PDB entry 7THV | electron microscopy, 4.00 A resolution | chains F and G of the 8 polymer chains in the assembly

[Chain F (and G)]
Molecule: Proliferating cell nuclear antigen
Organism: Saccharomyces cerevisiae
Notes: chain G of this document is another copy of the same molecule, construct and numbering; everything in this record applies to it too
Reference sequence: P15873 (PCNA_YEAST); numbering as in UniProt (aligned over 1-258)
Amino-acid sequence (264 residues; numbered -5 to 258; the number before each row is that of its first residue; numbers below 1 keep their minus sign (Gly-5 is residue -5)):
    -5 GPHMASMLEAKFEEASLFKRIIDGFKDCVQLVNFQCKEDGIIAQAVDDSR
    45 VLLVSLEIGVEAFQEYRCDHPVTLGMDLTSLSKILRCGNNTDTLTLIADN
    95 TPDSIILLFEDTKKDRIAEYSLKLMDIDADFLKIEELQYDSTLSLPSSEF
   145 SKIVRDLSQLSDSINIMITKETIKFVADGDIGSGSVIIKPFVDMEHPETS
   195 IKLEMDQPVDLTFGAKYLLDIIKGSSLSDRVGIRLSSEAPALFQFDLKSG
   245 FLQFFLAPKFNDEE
Not modelled in the structure: -5 to 0, 255-258 (chain G: -5 to 0, 256-258)
Construct notes: expression tag (-5 to 0)
Curated features (UniProtKB/Swiss-Prot):
  - DNA-binding region: Arg61 to Arg80
  - cross-link (Glycyl lysine isopeptide (Lys-Gly)): Lys127 (interchain with G-Cter in SUMO), Lys164 (interchain with G-Cter in SUMO)

[How chain F and chain G interact]
Contacting residue pairs (25):
  Glu143(F) with Arg110(G), salt bridge
  Lys146(F) with Cys81(G)
  Ile147(F) with Arg110(G)
  Asp150(F) with Cys81(G)
  Leu151(F) with Tyr114(G)
  Gln153(F) with Lys77(G); Arg80(G)
  Asp174(F) with Lys117(G)
  Ile175(F) with Ser74(G); Ser115(G); Leu116(G); Lys117(G), hydrogen bond (backbone-backbone)
  Gly176(F) with Ser115(G)
  Ser177(F) with Tyr114(G); Ser115(G), hydrogen bond (backbone-backbone)
  Gly178(F) with Glu113(G); Tyr114(G)
  Ser179(F) with Ile111(G); Ala112(G); Glu113(G), hydrogen bond (backbone-backbone)
  Ile181(F) with Asp109(G); Arg110(G); Ile111(G), hydrogen bond (backbone-backbone)
  Ile182(F) with Arg110(G)
  Phe185(F) with Lys108(G)
Also at the interface, not in a pair above, chain F (20 interface residues in all): Arg149, Leu154, Gly173, Val180, Lys183
Also at the interface, not in a pair above, chain G (16 interface residues in all): Ile78, Gly82

[In short]
20 residues of chain F and 16 residues of chain G are in contact, with 4 hydrogen bonds and 1 salt bridge.
Polar contacts include Glu143(F)-Arg110(G), Ile175(F)-Lys117(G) and Ser177(F)-Ser115(G).
Both chains are Proliferating cell nuclear antigen (Saccharomyces cerevisiae). Entry 7THV (Structure of the
yeast clamp loader (Replication Factor C RFC) bound to the sliding clamp (Proliferating ...) was determined by
electron microscopy, deposited together with 7THJ, 7TI8, 7TIB, 7TIC, 7TID and 7TKU.
